7TZF - chains B and N of the 7 polymer chains in the assembly; structure by electron microscopy, 2.40 A resolution.

== Chain B ==
Molecule: Guanine nucleotide-binding protein G(I)/G(S)/G(T) subunit beta-1
Source organism: Homo sapiens
Reference sequence: P62873 (GBB1_HUMAN); residue numbers follow UniProt; this construct covers 2-340
Chain sequence (350 residues; row label = number of the first residue in the row; numbers below 1 keep their minus sign (Met-9 is residue -9)):
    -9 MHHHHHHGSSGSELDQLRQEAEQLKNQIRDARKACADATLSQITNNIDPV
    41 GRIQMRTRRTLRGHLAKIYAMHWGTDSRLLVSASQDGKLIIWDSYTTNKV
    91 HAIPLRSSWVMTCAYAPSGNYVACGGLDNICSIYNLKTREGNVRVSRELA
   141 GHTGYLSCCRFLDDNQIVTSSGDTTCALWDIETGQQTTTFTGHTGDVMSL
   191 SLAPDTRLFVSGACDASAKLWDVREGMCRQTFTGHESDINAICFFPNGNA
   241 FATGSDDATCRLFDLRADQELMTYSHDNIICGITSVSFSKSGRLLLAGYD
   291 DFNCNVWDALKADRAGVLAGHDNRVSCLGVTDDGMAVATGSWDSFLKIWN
Disordered / not traced: -9 to 1
Sequence notes: expression tag (-9 to 1)
UniProt features mapped onto this chain:
  - modified residue: Ser2 (N-acetylserine), His266 (Phosphohistidine)

== Chain N ==
Molecule: nanobody 35
Source organism: Lama glama
Notes: antibody fragment or engineered binder
Chain sequence (138 residues; row label = number of the first residue in the row):
     1 QVQLQESGGGLVQPGGSLRLSCAASGFTFSNYKMNWVRQAPGKGLEWVSD
    51 ISQSGASISYTGSVKGRFTISRDNAKNTLYLQMNSLKPEDTAVYYCARCP
   101 APFTRDCFDVTSTTYAYRGQGTQVTVSSHHHHHHEPEA
Disordered / not traced: 129-138
Disulfide bonds: Cys22-Cys96, Cys99-Cys107

== How chain B and chain N interact ==
Pairs across the interface (24):
  Arg8(B) - Gln120(N)  hydrogen bond
  Glu12(B) - Gln5(N)
  Lys15(B) - Gln1(N)
  Lys15(B) - Gln3(N)
  Thr184(B) - Thr114(N)
  Cys204(B) - Tyr117(N)  hydrogen bond (backbone-side chain)
  Asp205(B) - Ala116(N)
  Asp205(B) - Tyr117(N)
  Ala206(B) - Tyr117(N)  hydrogen bond (backbone-side chain)
  Thr223(B) - Gln1(N)
  Gly224(B) - Gln1(N)
  His225(B) - Val2(N)
  Glu226(B) - Val2(N)
  Glu226(B) - Gly26(N)
  Glu226(B) - Phe27(N)
  Glu226(B) - Thr28(N)  hydrogen bond (side chain-backbone)
  Glu226(B) - Tyr32(N)  hydrogen bond
  Glu226(B) - Arg98(N)  hydrogen bond (backbone-side chain)
  Ser227(B) - Pro100(N)  hydrogen bond (side chain-backbone)
  Ser227(B) - Ala101(N)
  Ser227(B) - Tyr117(N)
  Asp228(B) - Tyr117(N)  hydrogen bond
  Asp246(B) - Pro102(N)
  Ile270(B) - Phe103(N)  hydrophobic
Other interface residues (no listed pair), chain B (17 interface residues in all): Arg19, Asp247

== Overview ==
Chain B and chain N each contribute 17 residues to their interface, with 8 hydrogen bonds. Polar pairs include
Arg8(B)-Gln120(N), Cys204(B)-Tyr117(N) and Ala206(B)-Tyr117(N).
Chain B is Guanine nucleotide-binding protein G(I)/G(S)/G(T) subunit beta-1 (Homo sapiens) and chain N is
nanobody 35 (Lama glama); the structure, Human Amylin3 Receptor in complex with Gs and rat amylin peptide, was
determined by electron microscopy together with 7TYF, 7TYH, 7TYI, 7TYL, 7TYN, 7TYO and 3 further entries from
the same study.
